Entry 8Z2J (X-ray diffraction, 1.89 A resolution); this record covers chain A.

[Chain A]
Name: Alpha/beta hydrolase family protein
From: Saccharomonospora viridis
Notes: EC 3.1.1.74
Reference sequence: W0TJ64 (W0TJ64_9PSEU); residue numbers follow UniProt; this construct covers 47-304
Amino-acid sequence (260 residues; numbered 45 to 304; the number before each row is that of its first residue):
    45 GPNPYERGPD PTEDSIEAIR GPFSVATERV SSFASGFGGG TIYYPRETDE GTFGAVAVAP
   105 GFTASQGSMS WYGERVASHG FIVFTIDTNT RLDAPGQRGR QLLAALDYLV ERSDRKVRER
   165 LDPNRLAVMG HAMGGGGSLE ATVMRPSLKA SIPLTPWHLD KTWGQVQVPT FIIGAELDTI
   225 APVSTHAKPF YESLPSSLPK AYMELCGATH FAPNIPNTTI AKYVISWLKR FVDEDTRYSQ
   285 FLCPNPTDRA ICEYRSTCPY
Disordered / not traced: 45
Disulfides: Cys250-Cys296, Cys287-Cys302
Construct notes: expression tag (45-46); engineered mutation His123 (Gln in W0TJ64), Ala138 (Gln in W0TJ64), Ala176 (Ser in W0TJ64), His202 (Asn in W0TJ64), Pro226 (Ser in W0TJ64), Ser228 (Arg in W0TJ64), Cys250 (Asp in W0TJ64), Cys296 (Glu in W0TJ64)
Metal / ion sites: Ca2+ site 1: Ser76, Ala78, Phe81; Ca2+ site 2 near Tyr298 (its only coordinating residue here)
Small-molecule neighbours: A1L0M ((4-methoxycarbonylphenyl)-(2-phenylmethoxyethoxy)phosphinic acid): Gly105, Phe106, Thr107, Ala176, Met177, Trp201, Ile224, His254, Phe255

[Overview]
Chain A binds compound A1L0M. Ser76, Ala78 and Phe81 coordinate Ca2+ site 1.
Chain A is Alpha/beta hydrolase family protein (Saccharomonospora viridis); the structure, Substrate analog
a012 bound form of PET-degrading cutinase mutant Cut190**SS_S176A, was determined by X-ray diffraction (same
publication as 8Z2G, 8Z2H, 8Z2I and 8Z2K).
